Entry 4LW4 (X-ray diffraction, 2.01 A resolution); this record covers chains A and C of the 4 polymer chains in the assembly.

[Chain A]
Molecule: Cysteine sulfinate desulfinase
Source organism: Escherichia coli
Notes: EC 4.4.1.-
UniProt: Q46925 (CSDA_ECOLI); numbering as in UniProt (aligned over 1-401)
Chain sequence (404 residues; row label = number of the first residue in the row; numbers below 1 keep their minus sign (Gly-2 is residue -2)):
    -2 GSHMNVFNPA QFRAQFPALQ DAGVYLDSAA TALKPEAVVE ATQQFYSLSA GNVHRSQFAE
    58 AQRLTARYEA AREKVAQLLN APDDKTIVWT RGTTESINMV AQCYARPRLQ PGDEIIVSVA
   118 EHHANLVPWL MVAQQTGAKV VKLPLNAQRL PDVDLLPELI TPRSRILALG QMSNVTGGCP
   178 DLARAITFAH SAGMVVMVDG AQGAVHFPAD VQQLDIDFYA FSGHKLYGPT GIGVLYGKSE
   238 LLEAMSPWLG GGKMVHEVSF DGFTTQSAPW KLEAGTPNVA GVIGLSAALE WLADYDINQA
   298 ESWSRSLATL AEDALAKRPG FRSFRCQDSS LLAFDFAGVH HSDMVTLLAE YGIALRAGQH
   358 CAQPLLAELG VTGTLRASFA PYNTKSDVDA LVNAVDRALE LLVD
Unresolved in the structure: -2 to 2, 49-54, 401
Covalently attached groups: pyridoxal phosphate (PLP) linked to Lys222
Construct notes: expression tag (-2 to 0)
Small-molecule neighbours: pyridoxal phosphate (PLP): Gly89, Thr90, Thr91, His119, Ala121, Met169, Asn171, Asp196, Ala198, Gln199, Ser219, His221
Curated features (UniProtKB/Swiss-Prot):
  - active site: Cys358 (Cysteine persulfide intermediate)
  - modified residue: Lys222 (N6-(pyridoxal phosphate)lysine)
  - mutagenesis: Cys100 (C100A: No loss of activity), Cys176 (C176A: No loss of activity), Cys323 (C323A: No loss of activity), Cys358 (C358A: Loss of cysteine desulfurization)
From the paper describing this entry:
  - catalytic residues: Cys358
  - conformationally variable residues (order/disorder transition): Asn49 to Gln54, Cys358

[Chain C]
Molecule: Cysteine desulfuration protein CsdE
Source organism: Escherichia coli
UniProt: D5CZ88 (D5CZ88_ECOKI); residue numbers follow UniProt; this construct covers 1-147
Chain sequence (150 residues; numbered -2 to 147; the number before each row is that of its first residue; numbers below 1 keep their minus sign (Gly-2 is residue -2)):
    -2 GSHMTNPQFA GHPFGTTVTA ETLRNTFAPL TQWEDKYRQL IMLGKQLPAL PDELKAQAKE
    58 IAGCENRVWL GYTVAENGKM HFFGDSEGRI VRGLLAVLLT AVEGKTAAEL QAQSPLALFD
   118 ELGLRAQLSA SRSQGLNALS EAIIAAAKQV
Unresolved in the structure: -2 to 2
Construct notes: expression tag (-2 to 0); engineered mutation Asp49 (Glu in D5CZ88)
From the paper describing this entry:
  - catalytic residues: Cys61
  - conformationally variable residues (loop rearrangement): Cys61

[Interface between chain A and chain C]
Contacting residue pairs - 30 pairs, chain A then chain C:
  His337(A) - Glu62(C)
  His337(A) - Asn63(C)
  His337(A) - Glu84(C)
  His337(A) - Gly85(C)
  His338(A) - Glu62(C)  hydrogen bond (side chain-backbone)
  Ser339(A) - Glu62(C)  hydrogen bond (side chain-backbone)
  Ser339(A) - Asn63(C)
  Asp340(A) - Gly85(C)
  Asp340(A) - Arg86(C)  hydrogen bond (side chain-backbone)
  Asp340(A) - Ile87(C)  hydrogen bond (side chain-backbone)
  Val342(A) - Glu62(C)
  Thr343(A) - Tyr34(C)
  Thr343(A) - Ala127(C)
  Leu344(A) - Tyr34(C)  hydrophobic
  Glu347(A) - Trp30(C)
  Glu347(A) - Tyr34(C)  hydrogen bond
  Glu347(A) - Leu125(C)
  Glu347(A) - Ser126(C)  hydrogen bond (side chain-backbone)
  Tyr348(A) - Trp30(C)  hydrophobic
  Tyr348(A) - Glu31(C)  hydrogen bond
  Gly355(A) - Cys61(C)
  Gln356(A) - Arg64(C)
  Thr369(A) - Arg64(C)
  Glu397(A) - Arg35(C)  hydrogen bond (backbone-side chain)
  Leu398(A) - Glu31(C)
  Leu398(A) - Tyr34(C)
  Leu398(A) - Arg35(C)
  Leu398(A) - Ile38(C)  hydrophobic
  Leu399(A) - Ile38(C)  hydrophobic
  Leu399(A) - Arg86(C)  hydrogen bond (backbone-side chain)
Other interface residues (no listed pair), chain A (16 interface residues in all): Ala354
Other interface residues (no listed pair), chain C (17 interface residues in all): Val88
The authors on this interface:
  - specific contacts: His337(A)-Glu62(C), His338(A)-Glu62(C), Ser339(A)-Glu62(C), Asp340(A)-Ile87(C), Thr343(A)-Ile87(C), Leu344(A)-Trp30(C), Glu347(A)-Tyr34(C), Tyr348(A)-Trp30(C), Ala354(A)-Glu62(C), Gly355(A)-Glu62(C), Thr369(A)-Arg64(C), Glu397(A)-Arg35(C), Leu398(A)-Tyr34(C), Leu399(A)-Ile38(C), Trp30(C)-Glu347(A), Glu31(C)-Tyr348(A), Tyr34(C)-Leu344(A), Arg86(C)-Asp340(A), Ile87(C)-Leu344(A), Ser126(C)-Glu347(A), Ala127(C)-Thr343(A)
  - interface residues, chain C: Glu62(C)

[Overview]
16 residues of chain A and 17 residues of chain C are in contact; the contacts include 9 hydrogen bonds. Polar
pairs include His338(A)-Glu62(C), Ser339(A)-Glu62(C) and Asp340(A)-Arg86(C). The authors report contacts
between His337(A) and Glu62(C), His338(A) and Glu62(C) and Ser339(A) and Glu62(C) among others. The paper
reports catalytic residues Cys358(A) and Cys61(C); the interface residue Glu62(C).
Chain A is Cysteine sulfinate desulfinase and chain C is Cysteine desulfuration protein CsdE, both from
Escherichia coli; the structure, Structural changes during cysteine desulfurase CsdA and sulfur-acceptor CsdE
interactions provide insight into the trans-persulfuration, was determined by X-ray diffraction, deposited
together with 4LW2.
